Entry 3GZU (electron microscopy, 3.80 A resolution); this record covers chains B and J of the 15 polymer chains in the assembly.

Chain B:
Molecule: Inner capsid protein VP2
From: Rotavirus A
Notes: fragment: vp2
Reference sequence: B2BMF8 (B2BMF8_9REOV); numbering as in UniProt (aligned over 81-880)
Chain sequence (800 residues; numbered 81 to 880; the number before each row is that of its first residue):
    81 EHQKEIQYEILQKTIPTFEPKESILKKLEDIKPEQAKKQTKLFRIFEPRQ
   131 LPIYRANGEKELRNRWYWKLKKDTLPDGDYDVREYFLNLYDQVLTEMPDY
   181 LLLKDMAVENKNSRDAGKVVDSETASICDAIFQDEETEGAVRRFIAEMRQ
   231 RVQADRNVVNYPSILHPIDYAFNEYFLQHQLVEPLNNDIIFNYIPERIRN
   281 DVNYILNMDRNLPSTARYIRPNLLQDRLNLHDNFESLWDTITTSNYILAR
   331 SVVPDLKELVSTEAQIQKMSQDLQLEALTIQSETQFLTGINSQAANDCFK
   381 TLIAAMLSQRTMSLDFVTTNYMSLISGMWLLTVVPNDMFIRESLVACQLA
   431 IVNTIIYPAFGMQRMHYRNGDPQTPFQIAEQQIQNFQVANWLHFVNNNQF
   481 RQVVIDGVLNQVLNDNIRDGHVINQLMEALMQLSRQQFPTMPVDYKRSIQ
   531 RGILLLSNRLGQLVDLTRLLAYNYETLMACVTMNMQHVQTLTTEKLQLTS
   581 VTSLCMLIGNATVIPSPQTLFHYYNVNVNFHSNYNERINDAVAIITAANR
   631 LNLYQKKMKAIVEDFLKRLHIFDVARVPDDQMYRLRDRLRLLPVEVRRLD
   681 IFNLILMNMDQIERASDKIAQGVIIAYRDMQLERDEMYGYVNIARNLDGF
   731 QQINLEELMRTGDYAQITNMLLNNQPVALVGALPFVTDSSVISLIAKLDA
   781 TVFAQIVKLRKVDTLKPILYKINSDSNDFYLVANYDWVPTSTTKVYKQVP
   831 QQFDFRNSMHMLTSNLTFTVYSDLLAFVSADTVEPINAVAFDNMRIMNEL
Curated features (UniProtKB/Swiss-Prot):
  - region (Hydrophobic): Leu394 to Val414, Glu422 to Met442
  - site (Interaction with the intermediate capsid protein VP6): Ala220, Phe224, Met228, Met839, Met841

Chain J:
Molecule: Intermediate capsid protein VP6
From: Rhesus Rotavirus
Notes: fragment: vp6
Reference sequence: P04509 (VP6_ROTRF); residue numbers follow UniProt; this construct covers 1-397
Chain sequence (397 residues; each row starts with the number of its first residue):
     1 MDVLYSLSKTLKDARDKIVEGTLYSNVSDLIQQFNQMIITMNGNEFQTGG
    51 IGNLPIRNWNFDFGLLGTTLLNLDANYVETARNTIDYFVDFVDNVCMDEM
   101 VRESQRNGIAPQSDSLIKLSGIKFKRINFDNSSEYIENWNLQNRRQRTGF
   151 TFHKPNIFPYSASFTLNRSQPAHDNLMGTMWLNAGSEIQVAGFDYSCAIN
   201 APANTQQFEHIVQLRRVLTTATITLLPDAERFSFPRVITSADGATTWYFN
   251 PVILRPNNVEIEFLLNGQIINTYQARFGTIIARNFDTIRLSFQLMRPPNM
   301 TPAVAALFPNAQPFEHHATVGLTLRIESAVCESVLADASETMLANVTSVR
   351 QEYAIPVGPVFPPGMNWTDLITNYSPSREDNLQRVFTVASIRSMLVK
Curated features (UniProtKB/Swiss-Prot):
  - region: Asp62 to Leu73 (Interaction with the inner capsid protein VP2)
  - binding site (Zn(2+)): His153
  - binding site (Ca(2+)): Asn266, Asp286
  - mutagenesis: Gln32 (Q32E: Complete loss of in vitro DLP transcription activity, no effect on particle assembly), Leu65 (L65D: Loss of in vitro DLP transcriptase activity, no effect on particle assembly; when associated with A-70 or N-70 ...), Leu70 (L70A: Loss of in vitro DLP transcriptase activity, no effect on particle assembly; when associated with D-65 ...), Leu71 (L71N: Loss of in vitro DLP assembly and transcriptase activity, and almost complete loss of interaction with VP2; when associated with D-65 or N-70), His153 (H153S: Impaired homotrimer formation at pH above 7.0. No effect on transcription activity or on VP2-VP6 interaction)

Interface between chain B and chain J:
Contacting residue pairs (18; chain B residue first):
  Gln467(B) - Thr69(J)
  Asn470(B) - Leu71(J)  hydrogen bond (side chain-backbone)
  Asn470(B) - Asn72(J)
  Trp471(B) - Leu71(J)
  Phe474(B) - Leu71(J)  hydrophobic
  Arg498(B) - Leu23(J)
  Arg498(B) - Tyr24(J)
  Arg498(B) - Ser25(J)  hydrogen bond
  Asn504(B) - Tyr24(J)
  Asn504(B) - Leu70(J)
  Gln505(B) - Leu70(J)
  Met507(B) - Leu70(J)
  Glu508(B) - Leu70(J)
  Glu508(B) - Leu71(J)  hydrogen bond (side chain-backbone)
  Glu508(B) - Asn72(J)
  Ala509(B) - Leu70(J)
  Met511(B) - Thr69(J)  hydrogen bond
  Met511(B) - Leu70(J)
Also at the interface, not in a pair above, chain B (15 interface residues in all): Phe466, Val502, Leu506, Gln512
Also at the interface, not in a pair above, chain J (9 interface residues in all): Asn26, Asp74

In short:
Chain B and chain J form an interface of 15 and 9 residues respectively; the contacts include 4 hydrogen
bonds. Polar pairs include Asn470(B)-Leu71(J), Arg498(B)-Ser25(J) and Glu508(B)-Leu71(J). UniProt lists
Zn2+-binding residue His153(J), Ca2+-binding residues Asn266(J) and Asp286(J) and 5 mutagenesis sites on chain
J.
Here chain B is Inner capsid protein VP2 (Rotavirus A) and chain J is Intermediate capsid protein VP6 (Rhesus
Rotavirus). Entry 3GZU (VP7 recoated rotavirus DLP) was determined by electron microscopy (same publication as
3GZT).
